PDB entry 7KI0 | electron microscopy, 2.50 A resolution | chains P and R of the 6 polymer chains in the assembly

[Chain P]
Protein: Semaglutide
Sequence (31 residues; each row starts with the number of its first residue):
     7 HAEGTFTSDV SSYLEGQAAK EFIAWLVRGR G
Not modelled in the structure: 37
Modified residues: Ala8 (alpha-aminoisobutyric acid; AIB)
Covalent attachments: compound WF1 linked to Lys26
Small-molecule neighbours: WF1 (17-amino-10-oxo-3,6,12,15-tetraoxa-9-azaheptadecan-1-oic acid): Tyr19, Gln23, Glu27
What the authors report for this chain:
  - post-translational modification sites: Lys26

[Chain R]
Protein: Glucagon-like peptide 1 receptor
Organism: Homo sapiens
UniProtKB: P43220 (GLP1R_HUMAN); residues 24-463 here = UniProt positions 24-463
Sequence (491 residues; each row starts with the number of its first residue; numbers below 1 keep their minus sign (Met-8 is residue -8)):
    -8 MKTIIALSYI FCLVFADYKD DDDLEVLFQG PARPQGATVS LWETVQKWRE YRRQCQRSLT
    52 EDPPPATDLF CNRTFDEYAC WPDGEPGSFV NVSCPWYLPW ASSVPQGHVY RFCTAEGLWL
   112 QKDNSSLPWR DLSECEESKR GERSSPEEQL LFLYIIYTVG YALSFSALVI ASAILLGFRH
   172 LHCTRNYIHL NLFASFILRA LSVFIKDAAL KWMYSTAAQQ HQWDGLLSYQ DSLSCRLVFL
   232 LMQYCVAANY YWLLVEGVYL YTLLAFSVFS EQWIFRLYVS IGWGVPLLFV VPWGIVKYLY
   292 EDEGCWTRNS NMNYWLIIRL PILFAIGVNF LIFVRVICIV VSKLKANLMC KTDIKCRLAK
   352 STLTLIPLLG THEVIFAFVM DEHARGTLRF IKLFTELSFT SFQGLMVAIL YCFVNNEVQL
   412 EFRKSWERWR LEHLHIQRDS SMKPLKCPTS SLSSGATAGS SMYTATCQAS CSPAGLEVLF
   472 QGPHHHHHHH H
Not modelled in the structure: -8 to 28, 130-136, 340-343, 424-482
Construct notes: initiating methionine (-8); expression tag (-7 to 23, 464-482); conflict Phe260 (Leu in P43220)
Disulfide bonds: Cys46-Cys71, Cys62-Cys104, Cys85-Cys126, Cys226-Cys296
What the authors report for this chain:
  - mutagenesis - Y145A, L201A, M233A, L384A: decreased signaling in response to semaglutide
  - conformationally variable residues (helix shift, loop rearrangement): Glu139, Met204, Asp215, Gly377
  - mutagenesis - L384A: decreased signaling in response to tasopglutide
  - mutagenesis - Y145A, L201A, M233A, L384A: decreased signaling in response to taspoglutide

[How chain P and chain R interact]
Pairs across the interface - 60 pairs, chain P then chain R:
  His7(P) with Gln234(R), hydrogen bond; Val237(R); Trp306(R); Ile309(R); Arg310(R); Ile313(R)
  Ala8(P) with Leu384(R); Glu387(R); Leu388(R)
  Glu9(P) with Tyr152(R), hydrogen bond; Arg190(R), salt bridge; Leu388(R); Thr391(R)
  Thr11(P) with Asp372(R), hydrogen bond; Arg380(R); Leu384(R)
  Phe12(P) with Leu141(R), hydrophobic; Leu144(R), hydrophobic; Tyr148(R); Leu388(R), hydrophobic
  Thr13(P) with Lys197(R), hydrogen bond; Leu201(R); Phe230(R)
  Ser14(P) with Thr298(R); Arg299(R); Asn300(R), hydrogen bond (side chain-backbone)
  Asp15(P) with Arg380(R), salt bridge
  Val16(P) with Leu141(R), hydrophobic; Leu201(R), hydrophobic
  Ser17(P) with Tyr205(R), hydrogen bond; Thr298(R), hydrogen bond; Arg299(R), hydrogen bond
  Ser18(P) with Arg299(R)
  Tyr19(P) with Glu138(R), hydrogen bond
  Leu20(P) with Tyr205(R), hydrophobic
  Glu21(P) with Val30(R); Ser31(R), hydrogen bond; Leu32(R); Arg299(R), salt bridge
  Ala24(P) with Leu32(R), hydrophobic; Gln210(R)
  Ala25(P) with Pro90(R)
  Lys26(P) with Trp91(R)
  Glu27(P) with Trp214(R)
  Phe28(P) with Thr35(R); Trp39(R), hydrophobic; Trp214(R)
  Ile29(P) with Tyr88(R), hydrophobic; Leu89(R), hydrophobic; Pro90(R); Trp91(R), hydrophobic
  Trp31(P) with Trp214(R), hydrophobic
  Leu32(P) with Trp39(R), hydrophobic; Glu68(R); Tyr88(R)
  Val33(P) with Tyr69(R), hydrophobic; Arg121(R), hydrogen bond (backbone-side chain); Leu123(R), hydrophobic
  Arg36(P) with Trp39(R); Glu68(R), salt bridge
Interface residues without a listed pair, chain P (26 interface residues in all): Gly10, Gly22
Interface residues without a listed pair, chain R (46 interface residues in all): Val36, Tyr145, Val194, Met233, Tyr241, Lys383
From the paper, about this interface:
  - residue pairs: Ser31(R)-Glu21(P) (hydrogen bond), Arg121(R)-Val33(P) (backbone contact), Tyr152(R)-Glu9(P) (hydrogen bond), Arg190(R)-Glu9(P) (hydrogen bond), Lys197(R)-Thr13(P), Tyr205(R)-Ser17(P) (hydrogen bond), Trp214(R)-Trp31(P) (pi stacking), Gln234(R)-His7(P) (hydrogen bond), Val237(R)-His7(P) (hydrophobic contact), Thr298(R)-Ser17(P) (hydrogen bond), Arg299(R)-Ser17(P) (hydrogen bond), Arg299(R)-Glu21(P) (hydrogen bond), Asn300(R)-Ser14(P) (hydrogen bond), Trp306(R)-His7(P) (hydrophobic contact), Ile309(R)-His7(P) (hydrophobic contact), Arg310(R)-His7(P) (hydrophobic contact), Ile313(R)-His7(P) (hydrophobic contact), Asp372(R)-Thr11(P) (hydrogen bond), Arg380(R)-Asp15(P)
  - interface residues, chain R: Trp39(R), Glu68(R), Tyr69(R), Tyr88(R), Leu89(R), Pro90(R), Trp91(R), Leu141(R), Tyr145(R), Tyr148(R), Val194(R), Leu201(R), Met233(R), Tyr241(R), Lys383(R), Leu384(R), Glu387(R), Leu388(R)

[In short]
The interface between chain P and chain R involves 26 residues on one side and 46 on the other, with 11
hydrogen bonds and 4 salt bridges. Polar pairs include Glu9(P)-Arg190(R), Asp15(P)-Arg380(R) and
Glu21(P)-Arg299(R). The authors report hydrogen bonds between Ser31(R) and Glu21(P), Tyr152(R) and Glu9(P) and
Arg190(R) and Glu9(P) among others; a backbone contact between Arg121(R) and Val33(P); contacts between
Lys197(R) and Thr13(P) and Arg380(R) and Asp15(P). From the paper: Y145A, L201A and M233A of chain R, among
others, reduce signaling in response to semaglutide; interface residues Trp39(R), Glu68(R) and Tyr69(R) among
others.
Here chain P is Semaglutide and chain R is Glucagon-like peptide 1 receptor (Homo sapiens). Entry 7KI0
(Semaglutide-bound Glucagon-Like Peptide-1 (GLP-1) Receptor in Complex with Gs protein) was determined by
electron microscopy together with 7KI1 from the same study.
